PDB entry 4FI9 | X-ray diffraction, 3.05 A resolution | chains A and B

Chain A:
Molecule: SUN domain-containing protein 2
Source organism: Homo sapiens
Notes: fragment: SUN domain
Reference sequence: Q9UH99 (SUN2_HUMAN); residues 523-717 here = UniProt positions 523-717
Chain sequence (195 residues; each row starts with the number of its first residue):
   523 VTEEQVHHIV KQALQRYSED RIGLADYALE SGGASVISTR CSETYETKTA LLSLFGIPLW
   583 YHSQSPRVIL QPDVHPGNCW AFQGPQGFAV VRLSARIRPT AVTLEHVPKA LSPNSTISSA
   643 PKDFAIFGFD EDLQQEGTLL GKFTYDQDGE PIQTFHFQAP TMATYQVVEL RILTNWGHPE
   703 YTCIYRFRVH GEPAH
Swiss-Prot annotation at these positions:
  - glycosylation: Asn636 (N-linked (GlcNAc...) asparagine)
Disulfides: Cys601-Cys705
Reported in the primary citation:
  - mutagenesis - G609D: decreased binding to Nesprin-2 (chain B)

Chain B:
Molecule: Nesprin-2
Notes: fragment: KASH domain
Reference sequence: Q8WXH0 (SYNE2_HUMAN); residue numbers follow UniProt; this construct covers 6872-6885
Chain sequence (14 residues; each row starts with the number of its first residue):
  6872 FYPMLRYTNG PPPT
Swiss-Prot annotation at these positions:
  - region: Phe6872 to Thr6885 (Sufficient for interaction with SUN2)

How chain A and chain B interact:
Residue-residue contacts (29; chain A residue first):
  Thr569(A) - Pro6884(B)
  Lys570(A) - Thr6879(B)
  Lys570(A) - Asn6880(B)
  Thr571(A) - Arg6877(B)
  Thr571(A) - Tyr6878(B)
  Thr571(A) - Thr6879(B)  hydrogen bond (backbone-backbone)
  Thr571(A) - Asn6880(B)
  Thr571(A) - Gly6881(B)  hydrogen bond (side chain-backbone)
  Thr571(A) - Pro6882(B)
  Ala572(A) - Arg6877(B)
  Ala572(A) - Tyr6878(B)  hydrophobic
  Leu573(A) - Arg6877(B)  hydrogen bond (backbone-backbone)
  Leu573(A) - Thr6879(B)
  Leu574(A) - Met6875(B)
  Leu574(A) - Leu6876(B)  hydrophobic
  Ser575(A) - Pro6874(B)
  Ser575(A) - Met6875(B)  hydrogen bond (backbone-backbone)
  Tyr583(A) - Thr6879(B)  hydrogen bond
  Gly599(A) - Pro6884(B)
  Cys601(A) - Pro6884(B)
  Cys601(A) - Thr6885(B)
  Ala603(A) - Pro6884(B)  hydrophobic
  His628(A) - Thr6885(B)
  Ser641(A) - Thr6885(B)  hydrogen bond (side chain-backbone)
  Tyr703(A) - Pro6884(B)
  Tyr703(A) - Thr6885(B)  hydrogen bond (side chain-backbone)
  Cys705(A) - Pro6884(B)  hydrophobic
  Cys705(A) - Thr6885(B)  hydrogen bond (side chain-backbone)
  Tyr707(A) - Thr6885(B)
Also at the interface, not in a pair above, chain A (20 interface residues in all): Tyr567, Leu576, Pro598, Val629
Also at the interface, not in a pair above, chain B (13 interface residues in all): Tyr6873, Pro6883
From the paper, about this interface:
  - pairs named by the authors: Ser641(A)-Thr6885(B) (hydrogen bond), Tyr707(A)-Thr6885(B), Thr6879(B)-Tyr583(A) (hydrogen bond)
  - interface residues, chain A: Thr569(A), Tyr583(A), Ala603(A), Tyr703(A), Tyr707(A)
  - hot spots on chain A (mutagenesis) - A603E, Y703E: decreased binding to Nesprin-2 (chain B)
  - interface residues, chain B: Tyr6873(B), Thr6879(B)

Overview:
20 residues of chain A and 13 residues of chain B are in contact; the contacts include 8 hydrogen bonds. Polar
pairs include Thr571(A)-Gly6881(B), Tyr583(A)-Thr6879(B) and Ser641(A)-Thr6885(B). The authors report hydrogen
bonds between Ser641(A) and Thr6885(B) and Thr6879(B) and Tyr583(A); a contact between Tyr707(A) and
Thr6885(B). The paper reports that G609D, A603E and Y703E of chain A reduce binding to Nesprin-2 (chain B);
interface residues Thr569(A), Tyr583(A) and Tyr6873(B) among others.
Here chain A is SUN domain-containing protein 2 (Homo sapiens) and chain B is Nesprin-2. Entry 4FI9 (Structure
of human SUN-KASH complex) was determined by X-ray diffraction.
